5IVX - chains A and E of the 5 polymer chains in the assembly; structure by X-ray diffraction, 2.10 A resolution.

== Chain A ==
Protein: H-2 class I histocompatibility antigen, D-D alpha chain
From: Mus musculus
Reference sequence: P01900 (HA12_MOUSE); residues 2-277 here correspond to UniProt positions 26-301 (UniProt number = residue number + 24)
Chain sequence (277 residues; numbered 1 to 277; the number before each row is that of its first residue):
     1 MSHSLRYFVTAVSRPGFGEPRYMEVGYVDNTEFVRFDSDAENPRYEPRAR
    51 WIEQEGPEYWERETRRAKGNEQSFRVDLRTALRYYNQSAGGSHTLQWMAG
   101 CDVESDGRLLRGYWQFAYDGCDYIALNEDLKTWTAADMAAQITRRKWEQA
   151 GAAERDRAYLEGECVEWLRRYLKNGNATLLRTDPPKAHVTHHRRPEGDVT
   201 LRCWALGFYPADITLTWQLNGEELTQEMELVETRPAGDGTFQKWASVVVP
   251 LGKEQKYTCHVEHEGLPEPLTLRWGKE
Unresolved in the structure: 275-277
Differences from the reference sequence: initiating methionine (1)
Disulfide bonds: Cys101-Cys164, Cys203-Cys259
UniProt features mapped onto this chain:
  - region: Gly275 to Glu277 (Connecting peptide)
  - glycosylation (N-linked (GlcNAc...) asparagine): Asn86, Asn176

== Chain E ==
Protein: T-cell receptor alpha chain
From: Mus musculus
Notes: engineered mutation(s): T163C
Chain sequence (194 residues; numbered 3 to 196; the number before each row is that of its first residue):
     3 QQVRQSPQSLTVWEGETAILNCSYENSAFDYFPWYQQFPGEGPALLISIL
    53 SVSNKKEDGRFTIFFNKREKKLSLHIADSQPGDSATYFCAASASFGDNSK
   103 LIWGLGTSLVVNPNIQNPEPAVYQLKDPRSQDSTLCLFTDFDSQINVPKT
   153 MESGTFITDKCVLDMKAMDSKSNGAIAWSNQTSFTCQDIFKETN
Disulfide bonds: Cys138-Cys188
Reported in the primary citation:
  - conformationally variable residues (loop rearrangement): Ala95 to Lys102

== Interface between chain A and chain E ==
Pairs across the interface - 14 pairs, chain A then chain E:
  Arg62(A) with Phe97(E)
  Arg65(A) with Gly98(E); Asp99(E)
  Arg66(A) with Phe97(E)
  Gly69(A) with Gly98(E); Asp99(E)
  Glu154(A) with Leu52(E); Lys58(E), salt bridge
  Arg155(A) with Tyr33(E); Leu52(E); Ser96(E), hydrogen bond
  Ala158(A) with Leu52(E), hydrophobic; Val54(E), hydrophobic
  Tyr159(A) with Phe97(E), hydrophobic

== Summary ==
The chain A/chain E interface involves 8 residues from each chain, with 1 hydrogen bond and 1 salt bridge.
Among the polar pairs are Glu154(A)-Lys58(E) and Arg155(A)-Ser96(E). The paper reports conformational
variability at Ala95(E).
Chain A is H-2 class I histocompatibility antigen, D-D alpha chain and chain E is T-cell receptor alpha chain,
both from Mus musculus; the structure, Crystal Structure of B4.2.3 T-Cell Receptor and H2-Dd P18-I10 Complex,
was determined by X-ray diffraction together with 5IW1 from the same study.
